6V8O - chains M and N of the 22 polymer chains in the assembly; structure by electron microscopy, 3.07 A resolution.

== Chain M ==
Name: Chromatin structure-remodeling complex protein RSC6
Organism: Saccharomyces cerevisiae (strain ATCC 204508 / S288c)
UniProtKB: P25632 (RSC6_YEAST); residue numbers follow UniProt; this construct covers 1-483
Amino-acid sequence (483 residues; each row starts with the number of its first residue):
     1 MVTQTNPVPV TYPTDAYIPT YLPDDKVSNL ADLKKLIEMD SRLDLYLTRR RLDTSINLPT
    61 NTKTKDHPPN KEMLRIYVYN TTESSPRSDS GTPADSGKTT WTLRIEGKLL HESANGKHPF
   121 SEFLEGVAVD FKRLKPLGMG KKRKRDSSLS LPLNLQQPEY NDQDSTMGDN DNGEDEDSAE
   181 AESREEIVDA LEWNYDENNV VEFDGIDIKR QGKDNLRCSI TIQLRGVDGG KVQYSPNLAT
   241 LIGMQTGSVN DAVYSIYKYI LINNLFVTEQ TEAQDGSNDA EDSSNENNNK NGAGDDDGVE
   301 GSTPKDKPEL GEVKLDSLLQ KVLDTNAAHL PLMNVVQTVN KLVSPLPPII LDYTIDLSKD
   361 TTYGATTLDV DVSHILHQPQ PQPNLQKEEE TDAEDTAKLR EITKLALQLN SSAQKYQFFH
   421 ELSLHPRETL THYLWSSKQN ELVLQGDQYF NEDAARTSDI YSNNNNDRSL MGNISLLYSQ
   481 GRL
Not modelled in the structure: 1-3, 65-69, 84-217, 276-306

== Chain N ==
Name: Chromatin structure-remodeling complex subunit RSC9
Organism: Saccharomyces cerevisiae (strain ATCC 204508 / S288c)
UniProtKB: Q03124 (RSC9_YEAST); residue numbers follow UniProt; this construct covers 1-581
Amino-acid sequence (581 residues; numbered 1 to 581; the number before each row is that of its first residue):
     1 MNSLASNTPL NGTPVSEAPA TSSEPVNMFE TMVANPIKVS RLQSNGVLTG PAANTKSIHY
    61 SLANFNVFQS LPKETARGVD DLTRMEMALL SGIPEEIKWS LKKYLTYSNK APYMISLRTL
   121 PDLLPLFKTF ILPLERIVEG LNKSSICDSK AMDSLQMGLN ALLILRNLAQ DTDSVQILVK
   181 DREIKSFILF ILKKFQCVAT GDNKWQLYEG NATFFNELTH YTLDLMEAIS SYIAPAMKDD
   241 HYFQTLVSIL NYTKDRYMVI SILRSLSRLL VRSKANEESA ADNLDHKTLS LIVSFLLLEC
   301 DSELIIASLD FLYQYILPGS QRITELFKSK ECSLILEATL PNLLSYNIAT PDYHLLQKHK
   361 IRLIKRLKPP APKEPPNLSE DLFQQLFKLN EPLRSTAWLR CCFEPVQEAE FTQISLWRSY
   421 ESKFGQPVRE SGRKLLPAVE FIKNVSNAFN NAAAIVITDP VTGKKRFVIK GIQPRFKALG
   481 IADGERESQV PISALKSKFL NDSKEITPAR QNSIPEVKFP QELSDVSKVA CTFLCLLSND
   541 TDDGAGSAFC QRIRPLVLHK LADIPPLTLA LSEYMENTSG L
Not modelled in the structure: 1-27, 367-505, 579-581

== Interface between chain M and chain N ==
Contacting residue pairs (82; chain M residue first):
  Gln-4(M) with Glu-299(N); Cys-300(N); Tyr-346(N)
  Thr-5(M) with Cys-300(N); Asp-301(N); Ser-302(N); Tyr-346(N)
  Asn-6(M) with Cys-300(N), hydrogen bond (backbone-backbone)
  Pro-7(M) with Cys-300(N); Asp-301(N)
  Asp-15(M) with Lys-254(N), salt bridge
  Ala-16(M) with Lys-254(N), hydrogen bond (backbone-side chain)
  Tyr-17(M) with Tyr-252(N); Thr-253(N); Lys-254(N), hydrogen bond (side chain-backbone)
  Tyr-21(M) with Gln-206(N); Glu-209(N)
  Leu-45(M) with Ser-294(N); Leu-297(N), hydrophobic
  Arg-49(M) with Leu-297(N); Ile-335(N)
  Leu-52(M) with Glu-299(N); Ala-338(N)
  Asp-53(M) with Asn-342(N)
  Thr-54(M) with Leu-556(N)
  Ile-56(M) with Pro-555(N), hydrophobic
  Asn-57(M) with His-559(N)
  Leu-58(M) with His-559(N)
  Thr-221(M) with Leu-363(N)
  Gln-223(M) with Ile-361(N); Gln-511(N), hydrogen bond
  Val-227(M) with Lys-360(N); Ile-361(N), hydrogen bond (backbone-backbone)
  Asp-228(M) with Gln-357(N); His-359(N); Lys-360(N); Ile-361(N)
  Gly-229(M) with Leu-356(N), hydrogen bond (backbone-backbone); His-359(N), hydrogen bond (backbone-backbone); Ile-514(N)
  Gly-230(M) with Leu-356(N)
  Val-232(M) with Ile-514(N), hydrophobic
  Val-249(M) with Leu-356(N), hydrophobic
  Asn-250(M) with Tyr-353(N)
  Val-253(M) with Ala-562(N)
  Tyr-257(M) with Leu-561(N); Thr-568(N)
  Lys-258(M) with Leu-558(N)
  Leu-261(M) with Leu-558(N), hydrophobic
  Gln-270(M) with Glu-576(N)
  Leu-332(M) with Pro-565(N), hydrophobic; Thr-568(N)
  Met-333(M) with Phe-519(N), hydrophobic; Pro-520(N); Gln-521(N); Pro-565(N), hydrophobic
  Val-336(M) with Phe-519(N), hydrophobic
  Asn-340(M) with Glu-516(N); Val-517(N)
  Pro-345(M) with Ile-361(N), hydrophobic; Gln-511(N); Asn-512(N); Ile-514(N)
  Leu-346(M) with Gln-511(N), hydrogen bond (backbone-side chain)
  Pro-347(M) with Gln-511(N)
  Pro-348(M) with Gln-511(N)
  Gln-414(M) with Glu-209(N)
  Gln-417(M) with Leu-207(N), hydrogen bond (side chain-backbone); Tyr-208(N); Glu-209(N), hydrogen bond (side chain-backbone)
  Phe-418(M) with Tyr-208(N)
  Glu-421(M) with Lys-143(N); Ser-144(N), hydrogen bond (side chain-backbone); Tyr-208(N)
  Glu-428(M) with Ser-144(N); Cys-147(N), hydrogen bond (backbone-side chain)
  Thr-431(M) with Cys-147(N)
  His-432(M) with Ser-144(N); Cys-147(N)
  Trp-435(M) with Ile-146(N); Cys-147(N); Ser-149(N), hydrogen bond
Other interface residues (no listed pair), chain M (56 interface residues in all): Thr-20, Asp-24, Thr-48, Ser-55, Tyr-254, Leu-310, Gly-311, His-425, Thr-429, Gln-439
Other interface residues (no listed pair), chain N (59 interface residues in all): Asp-148, Met-152, Gly-201, Asn-203, Asp-255, Arg-256, Glu-331, Leu-334, Thr-339, Asn-347, Ala-509, Pro-515, Leu-569

== In short ==
Chain M and chain N form an interface of 56 and 59 residues respectively; the contacts include 13 hydrogen
bonds and 1 salt bridge. Among the polar pairs are Asp-15(M)/Lys-254(N), Ala-16(M)/Lys-254(N) and
Tyr-17(M)/Lys-254(N).
Here chain M is Chromatin structure-remodeling complex protein RSC6 and chain N is Chromatin
structure-remodeling complex subunit RSC9, both from Saccharomyces cerevisiae (strain ATCC 204508 / S288c).
Entry 6V8O (RSC core) was determined by electron microscopy together with 6V92 from the same study.
